Entry 4ZRO (X-ray diffraction, 2.06 A resolution); this record covers chains A and D of the 8 polymer chains in the assembly.

[Chain A (and D)]
Protein: 3C-like proteinase
Organism: Feline coronavirus (strain FIPV WSU-79/1146)
Notes: EC 3.4.22.-; chain D of this document is another copy of the same molecule, construct and numbering; everything in this record applies to it too
Reference sequence: Q98VG9 (R1AB_FIPV); residues 1-299 here correspond to UniProt positions 2904-3202 (UniProt number = residue number + 2903)
Amino-acid sequence (299 residues; numbered 1 to 299; the number before each row is that of its first residue):
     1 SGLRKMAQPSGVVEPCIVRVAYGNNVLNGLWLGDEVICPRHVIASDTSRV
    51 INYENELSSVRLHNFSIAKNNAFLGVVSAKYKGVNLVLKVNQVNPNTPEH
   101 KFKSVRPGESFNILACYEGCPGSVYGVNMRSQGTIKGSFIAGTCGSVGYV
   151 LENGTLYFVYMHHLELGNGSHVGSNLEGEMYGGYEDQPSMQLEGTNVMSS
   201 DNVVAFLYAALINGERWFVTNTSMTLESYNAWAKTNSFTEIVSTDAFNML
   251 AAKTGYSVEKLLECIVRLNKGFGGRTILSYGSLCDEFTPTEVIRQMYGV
Reported in the primary citation:
  - catalytic residues: C144
  - binding site for Bounded inhibitor of N-(tert-butoxycarbonyl)-L-seryl-L-valyl-N-{(2S)-5-ethoxy-5-oxo-1-[(3S)-2-oxopyrrolidin-3-yl]pentan-2-yl}-L-leucinamide: H41, T47, S48, G142, C144, H162, H163, E165, S189

[Interface between chain A and chain D]
Residue-residue contacts (27; chain A residue first):
  G33(A) - L192(D)
  D34(A) - L192(D)
  E35(A) - L192(D)
  V93(A) - M190(D)  hydrophobic
  K101(A) - T195(D)
  F102(A) - T195(D)  hydrogen bond (backbone-side chain)
  F102(A) - S237(D)  hydrogen bond (backbone-side chain)
  K103(A) - T235(D)
  K103(A) - N236(D)  hydrogen bond
  K103(A) - S237(D)
  S104(A) - T235(D)  hydrogen bond (backbone-backbone)
  R106(A) - W232(D)
  R106(A) - T235(D)
  R106(A) - N236(D)
  E152(A) - N269(D)
  N153(A) - N269(D)  hydrogen bond (side chain-backbone)
  N153(A) - K270(D)
  N153(A) - G271(D)
  V242(A) - S223(D)
  V242(A) - M224(D)  hydrophobic
  S243(A) - T222(D)
  S243(A) - E263(D)  hydrogen bond
  D245(A) - T220(D)  hydrogen bond
  D245(A) - T222(D)  hydrogen bond
  D245(A) - E263(D)
  D245(A) - R267(D)
  T290(A) - K270(D)
Interface residues without a listed pair, chain A (16 interface residues in all): L32
Interface residues without a listed pair, chain D (18 interface residues in all): A231, S282

[Overview]
16 residues of chain A and 18 residues of chain D are in contact; the contacts include 8 hydrogen bonds. Polar
pairs include F102(A)-T195(D), F102(A)-S237(D) and K103(A)-N236(D). The paper reports the catalytic residue
C144(A); a binding site for Bounded inhibitor of
N-(tert-butoxycarbonyl)-L-seryl-L-valyl-N-{(2S)-5-ethoxy-5-oxo-1-[(3S)-2-oxopyrrolidin-3-yl]pentan-2-yl}-L-leucinamide
at H41(A), T47(A) and S48(A) among others.
Chain A and chain D are both 3C-like proteinase (Feline coronavirus (strain FIPV WSU-79/1146)); the structure,
2.1 A X-Ray Structure of FIPV-3CLpro bound to covalent inhibitor, was determined by X-ray diffraction.
